1K22 - chains L and H of the 3 polymer chains in the assembly; structure by X-ray diffraction, 1.93 A resolution.

Chain L:
Protein: Prothrombin
From: Homo sapiens
Notes: EC 3.4.21.5; fragment: THROMBIN LIGHT CHAIN, Residues 323-363
UniProtKB: P00734 (THRB_HUMAN); residues 1-14 here correspond to UniProt positions 336-349 (UniProt number = residue number + 335)
Sequence (36 residues; each row starts with the number of its first residue; a row labelled like 14A-14M holds insertion residues (14A, then the next letters in order)):
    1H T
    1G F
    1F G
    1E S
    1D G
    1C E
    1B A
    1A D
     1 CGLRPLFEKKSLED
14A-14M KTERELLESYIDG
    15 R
Unresolved in the structure: 1H, 1G, 1F, 1E, 1D, 14M, 15
Swiss-Prot annotation at these positions:
  - site: Arg15 (Cleavage)

Chain H:
Protein: Prothrombin
From: Homo sapiens
Notes: EC 3.4.21.5; fragment: THROMBIN HEAVY CHAIN, Residues 364-622
UniProtKB: P00734 (THRB_HUMAN); the construct lacks a stretch of the UniProt sequence and is renumbered around it, so the offset changes along the chain: 16-36 = UniProt 364-384; 37-60 = UniProt 386-409; 61-77 = UniProt 419-435; 78-97 = UniProt 437-456; 7 more segments
Sequence (259 residues; each row starts with the number of its first residue; note: 3 numbers in that range are skipped by the numbering (no residue carries them; nothing is unmodelled there); a row labelled like 60A-60I holds insertion residues (60A, then the next letters in order)):
    16 IVEGSDAEIGMSPWQVMLFRK
   36A S
    37 PQELLCGASLISDRWVLTAAHCLL
60A-60I YPPWDKNFT
    61 ENDLLVRIGKHSRTRYE
   77A R
    78 NIEKISMLEKIYIHPRYNWR
   97A E
    98 NLDRDIALMKLKKPVAFSDYIHPVCLPDRETA
129A-129C ASL
   130 LQAGYKGRVTGWGNLKET
147A-147G WTANVGK
   150 GQPSVLQVVNLPIVERPVCKDSTRIRITDNMFCAG
  184A Y
   185 KP
186A-186D DEGK
   187 RGDACEGDSGGPFVMKSP
204A-204B FN
   205 NRWYQMGIVSWGE
   219 GCD
  221A R
   222 DGKYGFYTHVFRLKKWIQKVIDQFGE
Unresolved in the structure: 147A-147G, 247
Cystine bridges: Cys42-Cys58, Cys168-Cys182, Cys191-Cys220
Glycans and other covalent adducts: N-acetylglucosamine (NAG) linked to Asn60G
Bound ions: Na+ site 1: Lys169, Thr172, Phe204A; Na+ site 2: Arg221A, Lys224
Residues lining bound ligands: melagatran (astra-zeneca) (MEL; [((1R)-2-{(2S)-2-[({4-[amino(imino)methyl]benzyl}amino)carbonyl]azetidinyl}-1-cyclohexyl-2-oxoethyl)amino]acetic acid): His57, Tyr60A, Trp60D, Glu97A, Asn98, Leu99, Ile174, Asp189, Ala190, Cys191, Glu192, Ser195, Val213, Ser214, Trp215, Gly216, Glu217, Gly219, Cys220, Gly226, Phe227
Swiss-Prot annotation at these positions:
  - region: Ala183 to Val200 (High affinity receptor-binding region which is also known as the TP508 peptide)
  - active site (Charge relay system): His57, Asp102, Ser195
  - glycosylation: Asn60G (N-linked (GlcNAc...) (complex) asparagine)
From the paper describing this entry:
  - binding site for melagatran (astra-zeneca): Trp60D, Tyr60A, Leu99, Gly216
  - catalytic residues: His57, Asp102, Ser195 (citing earlier work)

Chain L / chain H interface:
Disulfides between the chains: Cys1(L)-Cys122(H)
Residue-residue contacts (58; chain L residue first):
  Cys1(L) - Pro120(H)
  Cys1(L) - Cys122(H)  disulfide
  Cys1(L) - Arg206(H)  hydrogen bond (backbone-side chain)
  Asp1A(L) - His119(H)  salt bridge
  Asp1A(L) - Arg206(H)
  Ala1B(L) - Arg206(H)  hydrogen bond (backbone-side chain)
  Gly2(L) - Trp29(H)
  Gly2(L) - Pro120(H)  hydrogen bond (backbone-backbone)
  Gly2(L) - Val121(H)
  Gly2(L) - Cys122(H)  hydrogen bond (backbone-side chain)
  Gly2(L) - Arg206(H)
  Gly2(L) - Trp207(H)  hydrogen bond (backbone-backbone)
  Leu3(L) - His119(H)  hydrogen bond (backbone-side chain)
  Leu3(L) - Asn205(H)
  Leu3(L) - Arg206(H)
  Arg4(L) - Gly25(H)
  Arg4(L) - Met26(H)  hydrogen bond (side chain-backbone)
  Arg4(L) - Pro28(H)
  Arg4(L) - Trp29(H)
  Arg4(L) - Arg137(H)
  Arg4(L) - Trp207(H)
  Pro5(L) - Ser115(H)
  Pro5(L) - Asp116(H)
  Leu6(L) - Ile24(H)
  Leu6(L) - Asp116(H)
  Phe7(L) - Glu23(H)
  Phe7(L) - Ile24(H)
  Phe7(L) - Gly25(H)
  Phe7(L) - Met26(H)  hydrophobic
  Glu8(L) - Lys202(H)  salt bridge
  Glu8(L) - Asn205(H)
  Glu8(L) - Trp207(H)  hydrogen bond
  Asp14(L) - Glu23(H)
  Asp14(L) - Met26(H)
  Asp14(L) - Arg137(H)  salt bridge
  Lys14A(L) - Glu23(H)  hydrogen bond (backbone-side chain)
  Thr14B(L) - Arg137(H)  hydrogen bond
  Thr14B(L) - Asn159(H)  hydrogen bond
  Glu14C(L) - Arg137(H)
  Glu14C(L) - Lys202(H)  salt bridge
  Glu14E(L) - Lys135(H)  salt bridge
  Glu14E(L) - Asn159(H)  hydrogen bond
  Glu14E(L) - Tyr184A(H)  hydrogen bond
  Leu14F(L) - Lys135(H)
  Leu14F(L) - Gly136(H)
  Leu14F(L) - Asn159(H)
  Leu14F(L) - Trp207(H)  hydrophobic
  Leu14G(L) - Pro204(H)  hydrophobic
  Ser14I(L) - Gly133(H)
  Ser14I(L) - Tyr134(H)
  Ser14I(L) - Lys135(H)  hydrogen bond (side chain-backbone)
  Tyr14J(L) - Tyr134(H)  hydrophobic
  Tyr14J(L) - Lys135(H)  hydrogen bond (side chain-backbone)
  Tyr14J(L) - Met201(H)
  Tyr14J(L) - Lys202(H)
  Ile14K(L) - Tyr134(H)
  Asp14L(L) - Gln131(H)
  Asp14L(L) - Tyr134(H)  hydrogen bond (backbone-side chain)
Also at the interface, not in a pair above, chain H (27 interface residues in all): Tyr117

In short:
21 residues of chain L and 27 residues of chain H are in contact, with 1 disulfide bond, 16 hydrogen bonds and
5 salt bridges. Among the polar pairs are Asp1A(L)-His119(H), Glu8(L)-Lys202(H) and Glu14E(L)-Lys135(H). The
paper reports catalytic residues His57(H), Asp102(H) and Ser195(H); a binding site for melagatran
(astra-zeneca) at Tyr60A(H), Trp60D(H) and Leu99(H) among others.
Here chain L is Prothrombin and chain H is Prothrombin, both from Homo sapiens. Entry 1K22 (Human
thrombin-inhibitor complex) was determined by X-ray diffraction, deposited together with 1K21.
